7TD3 - chains A and R of the 4 polymer chains in the assembly; structure by electron microscopy, 3.00 A resolution.

# Chain A
Name: Guanine nucleotide-binding protein G(i) subunit alpha-1
From: Rattus norvegicus
Reference sequence: B2RSH2 (GNAI1_MOUSE); residues 1-354 here = UniProt positions 1-354
Amino-acid sequence (379 residues; numbered -24 to 354; the number before each row is that of its first residue; numbers below 1 keep their minus sign (Met-24 is residue -24)):
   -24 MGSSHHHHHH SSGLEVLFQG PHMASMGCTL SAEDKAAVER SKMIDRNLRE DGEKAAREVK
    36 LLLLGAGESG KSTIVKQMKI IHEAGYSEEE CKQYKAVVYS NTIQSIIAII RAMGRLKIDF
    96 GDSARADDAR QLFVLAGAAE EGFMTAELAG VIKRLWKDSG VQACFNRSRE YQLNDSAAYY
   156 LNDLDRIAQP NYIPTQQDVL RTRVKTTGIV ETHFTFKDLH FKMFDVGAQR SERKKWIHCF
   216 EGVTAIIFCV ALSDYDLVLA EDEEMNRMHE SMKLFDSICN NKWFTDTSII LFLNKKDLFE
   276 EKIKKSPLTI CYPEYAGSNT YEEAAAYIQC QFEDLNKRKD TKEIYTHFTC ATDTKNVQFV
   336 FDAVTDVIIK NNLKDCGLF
Disordered / not traced: -24 to 6, 57-181
Differences from the reference sequence: initiating methionine (-24); expression tag (-23 to 0); engineered mutation Ala203 (Gly in B2RSH2)
Curated features (UniProtKB/Swiss-Prot):
  - region: Lys35 to Thr48 (G1 motif), Asp173 to Thr181 (G2 motif), Phe196 to Gly202, Gln204, Arg205 (G3 motif), Ile265 to Asp272 (G4 motif), Thr324 to Thr329 (G5 motif)
  - binding site (GTP): Glu43 to Thr48, Asp150, Ser151, Leu175 to Arg178, Asp200 to Gly202, Gln204, Asn269 to Asp272, Ala326
  - binding site (Mg(2+)): Ser47, Thr181
  - lipidation: Gly2 (N-myristoyl glycine), Cys3 (S-palmitoyl cysteine)

# Chain R
Name: Sphingosine 1-phosphate receptor 1
From: Homo sapiens
Reference sequence: P21453 (S1PR1_HUMAN); residue numbers follow UniProt; this construct covers 2-382
Amino-acid sequence (392 residues; numbered -9 to 382; the number before each row is that of its first residue; numbers below 1 keep their minus sign (Asp-9 is residue -9)):
    -9 DYKDDDDKAA AGPTSVPLVK AHRSSVSDYV NYDIIVRHYN YTGKLNISAD KENSIKLTSV
    51 VFILICCFII LENIFVLLTI WKTKKFHRPM YYFIGNLALS DLLAGVAYTA NLLLSGATTY
   111 KLTPAQWFLR EGSMFVALSA SVFSLLAIAI ERYITMLKMK LHNGSNNFRL FLLISACWVI
   171 SLILGGLPIM GWNCISALSS CSTVLPLYHK HYILFCTTVF TLLLLSIVIL YCRIYSLVRT
   231 RSRRLTFRKN ISKASRSSEK SLALLKTVII VLSVFIACWA PLFILLLLDV GCKVKTCDIL
   291 FRAEYFLVLA VLNSGTNPII YTLTNKEMRR AFIRIMSCCK CPSGDSAGKF KRPIIAGMEF
   351 SRSKSDNSSH PQKDEGDNPE TIMSSGNVNS SS
Disordered / not traced: -9 to 17, 38-43, 240-247, 324-382
Differences from the reference sequence: expression tag (-9 to 1)
Disulfides: Cys184-Cys191, Cys282-Cys287
Covalently attached groups: N-acetylglucosamine (NAG) linked to Asn30
Residues lining bound ligands: sphingosine 1-phosphate (S1P; (2S,3R,4E)-2-amino-3-hydroxyoctadec-4-en-1-yl dihydrogen phosphate): Tyr29, Lys34, Asn101, Ser105, Gly106, Thr109, Arg120, Glu121, Met124, Phe125, Leu128, Ser129, Val132, Phe133, Leu174, Val194, Leu195, Cys206, Val209, Phe210, Leu213, Trp269, Leu272, Leu276, Leu297
What the authors report for this chain:
  - binding site for sphingosine 1-phosphate: Tyr29, Lys34, Asn101, Gly106, Thr109, Arg120, Met124, Phe125, Leu128, Ser129, Val132, Phe133, Leu174, Leu195, Cys206, Val209, Phe210, Leu213, Trp269, Leu272, Leu297
  - contacts within the chain: Asn101-Glu121
  - conformationally variable residues (side-chain flip): Leu128, Ser129, Phe133, Val209, Phe210, Leu214, Phe265, Trp269, Phe273
  - mutagenesis - F210A, F273A: decreased signaling in response to sphingosine 1-phosphate
  - specificity-determining residues: Leu276, Ala293, Leu297

# Chain A / chain R interface
Residue-residue contacts - 36 pairs, chain A then chain R:
  Ala31(A) with Leu151(R); His152(R)
  Glu33(A) with Leu151(R)
  Val34(A) with Leu151(R), hydrophobic
  Thr219(A) with Leu151(R)
  Gln304(A) with Arg238(R)
  Tyr320(A) with Phe237(R), hydrophobic
  Phe323(A) with Arg238(R)
  Asp337(A) with Leu235(R); Thr236(R), hydrogen bond (side chain-backbone); Phe237(R)
  Asp341(A) with Leu235(R); Phe237(R); Lys250(R), salt bridge
  Ile344(A) with Arg231(R)
  Asn347(A) with Thr145(R); Met146(R); Met149(R); Lys150(R); Asn153(R), hydrogen bond
  Leu348(A) with Met146(R), hydrophobic; Val228(R), hydrophobic
  Asp350(A) with Arg78(R), hydrogen bond (backbone-side chain); Met80(R); Asn153(R), hydrogen bond
  Cys351(A) with Met80(R), hydrophobic; Arg142(R), hydrogen bond (backbone-side chain); Thr145(R); Met146(R), hydrophobic
  Gly352(A) with Thr314(R); Asn315(R), hydrogen bond (backbone-side chain)
  Leu353(A) with Arg142(R); Ile224(R), hydrophobic; Leu254(R)
  Phe354(A) with Thr314(R); Asn315(R)
Other interface residues (no listed pair), chain A (24 interface residues in all): Arg32, Thr321, Phe334, Ala338, Thr340, Ile343, Lys345
Other interface residues (no listed pair), chain R (25 interface residues in all): Tyr221, Ser232, Arg234, Lys316
The authors on this interface:
  - pairs named by the authors: Asp341(A)-Lys250(R) (salt bridge), Asn153(R)-Asp350(A) (hydrogen bond), Asn153(R)-Asn347(A) (hydrogen bond)
  - interface residues, chain R: Leu151(R), Leu235(R), Phe237(R)

# In short
24 residues of chain A face 25 of chain R across their interface; the contacts include 6 hydrogen bonds and 1
salt bridge. Polar pairs include Asp341(A)-Lys250(R), Asp337(A)-Thr236(R) and Asn347(A)-Asn153(R). The paper
describes a salt bridge between Asp341(A) and Lys250(R); hydrogen bonds between Asn153(R) and Asp350(A) and
Asn153(R) and Asn347(A). The paper reports a binding site for sphingosine 1-phosphate at Tyr29(R), Lys34(R)
and Asn101(R) among others; F210A and F273A of chain R reduce signaling in response to sphingosine
1-phosphate.
Chain A is Guanine nucleotide-binding protein G(i) subunit alpha-1 (Rattus norvegicus) and chain R is
Sphingosine 1-phosphate receptor 1 (Homo sapiens); the structure, Sphingosine-1-phosphate receptor 1-Gi
complex bound to S1P, was determined by electron microscopy (same publication as 7TD0, 7TD1, 7TD2 and 7TD4).
